Entry 1L9W (X-ray diffraction, 2.10 A resolution); this record covers chains A and B.

[Chain A (and B)]
Name: 3-dehydroquinate dehydratase aroD
From: Salmonella typhi
Notes: EC 4.2.1.10; chain B of this document is another copy of the same molecule, construct and numbering; everything in this record applies to it too
UniProtKB: P24670 (AROD_SALTI); residue numbers follow UniProt; this construct covers 1-252
Sequence (252 residues; numbered 1 to 252; the number before each row is that of its first residue):
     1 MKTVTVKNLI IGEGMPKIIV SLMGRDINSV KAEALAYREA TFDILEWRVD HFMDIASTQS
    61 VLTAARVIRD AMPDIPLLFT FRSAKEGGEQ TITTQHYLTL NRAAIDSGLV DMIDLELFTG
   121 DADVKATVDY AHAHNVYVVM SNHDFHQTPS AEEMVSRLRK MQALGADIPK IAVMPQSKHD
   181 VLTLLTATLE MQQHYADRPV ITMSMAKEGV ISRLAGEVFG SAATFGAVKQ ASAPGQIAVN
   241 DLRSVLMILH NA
Glycans and other covalent adducts: 3-amino-4,5-dihydroxy-cyclohex-1-enecarboxylate (DHS) linked to Lys170
Ligand contacts: DHS (3-amino-4,5-dihydroxy-cyclohex-1-enecarboxylate): Ser21, Glu46, Arg48, Thr80, Arg82, His143, Met203, Met205, Arg213, Phe225, Ser232, Ala233, Gln236

[Chain A / chain B interface]
Pairs across the interface - 23 pairs, chain A then chain B:
  Lys178(A) - Leu189(B)
  Lys178(A) - Val218(B)  hydrogen bond (side chain-backbone)
  His179(A) - Leu189(B)
  Leu182(A) - Leu185(B)  hydrophobic
  Leu182(A) - Thr186(B)
  Leu182(A) - Leu189(B)  hydrophobic
  Leu182(A) - Phe219(B)  hydrophobic
  Leu185(A) - Leu182(B)  hydrophobic
  Thr186(A) - Leu182(B)
  Leu189(A) - Lys178(B)
  Lys207(A) - His250(B)
  Lys207(A) - Ala252(B)  hydrogen bond (side chain-backbone)
  Ile211(A) - Ile211(B)  hydrophobic
  Ile211(A) - Ala215(B)  hydrophobic
  Leu214(A) - Leu249(B)  hydrophobic
  Ala215(A) - Ile211(B)  hydrophobic
  Val218(A) - Lys178(B)
  Phe219(A) - Leu182(B)  hydrophobic
  Ile237(A) - Ile248(B)  hydrophobic
  Asp241(A) - Ile248(B)
  Ile248(A) - Asp241(B)
  Leu249(A) - Val210(B)  hydrophobic
  Ala252(A) - Val210(B)  hydrophobic
Also at the interface, not in a pair above, chain A (23 interface residues in all): Gln192, Gln193, Glu208, Val210, Val245, His250
Also at the interface, not in a pair above, chain B (21 interface residues in all): Gln193, Lys207, Glu208, Leu214, Ile237, Val245

[Summary]
Chain A and chain B form an interface of 23 and 21 residues respectively, with 2 hydrogen bonds. Polar pairs
include Lys178(A)-Val218(B) and Lys207(A)-Ala252(B). Covalently linked compound DHS: at Lys170(A).
Chain A and chain B are both 3-dehydroquinate dehydratase aroD (Salmonella typhi); the structure, Crystal
structure of 3-dehydroquinase from salmonella typhi complexed with reaction product, was determined by X-ray
diffraction (same publication as 1GQN).
